9BXT - chains B and D of the 5 polymer chains in the assembly; structure by electron microscopy, 2.88 A resolution.

== Chain B ==
Molecule: Ribonucleoside-diphosphate reductase subunit alpha
Source organism: Bacillus subtilis
Notes: EC 1.17.4.1
UniProt: P50620 (RIR1_BACSU); residues 1-700 here = UniProt positions 1-700
Sequence (700 residues; each row starts with the number of its first residue):
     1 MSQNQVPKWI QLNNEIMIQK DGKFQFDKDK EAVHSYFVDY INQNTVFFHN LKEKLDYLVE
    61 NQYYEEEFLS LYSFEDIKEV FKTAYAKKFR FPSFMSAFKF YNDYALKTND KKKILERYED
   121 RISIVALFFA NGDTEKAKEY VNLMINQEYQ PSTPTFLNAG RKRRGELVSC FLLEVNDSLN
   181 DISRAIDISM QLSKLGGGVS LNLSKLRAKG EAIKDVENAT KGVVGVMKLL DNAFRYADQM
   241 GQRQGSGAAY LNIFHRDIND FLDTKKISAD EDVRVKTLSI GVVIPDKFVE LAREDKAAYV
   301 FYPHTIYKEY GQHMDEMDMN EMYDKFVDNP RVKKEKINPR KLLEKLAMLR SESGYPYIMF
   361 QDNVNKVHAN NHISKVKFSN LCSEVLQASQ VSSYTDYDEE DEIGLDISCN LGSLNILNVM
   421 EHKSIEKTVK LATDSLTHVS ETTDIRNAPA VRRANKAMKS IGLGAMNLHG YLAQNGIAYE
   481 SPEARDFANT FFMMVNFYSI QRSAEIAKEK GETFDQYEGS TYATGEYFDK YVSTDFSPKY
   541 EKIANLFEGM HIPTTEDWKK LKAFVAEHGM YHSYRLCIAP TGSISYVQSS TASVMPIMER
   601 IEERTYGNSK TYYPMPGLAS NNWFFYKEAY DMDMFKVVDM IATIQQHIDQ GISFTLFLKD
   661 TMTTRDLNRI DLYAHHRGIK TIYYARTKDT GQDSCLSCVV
Unresolved in the structure: 1-5, 689-700
Disulfides: Cys170-Cys409
Small-molecule neighbours:
  - ATP (adenosine-5'-triphosphate): Val33, His34, Phe37, Asn42, Lys88, Phe89, Arg90, Phe91, Arg117
  - GDP (guanosine-5'-diphosphate): Phe47, Phe48, His49, Asn50, Leu51, Lys54, Lys78, Phe81, Lys82, Tyr85, Asp120
  - dTTP (TTP), molecule 1: Asp177, Ser178, Leu179, Ile182, Leu206, Arg207, Ala212, Ile213, Lys214, Thr220, Lys221
  - dTTP (TTP), molecule 2: Lys194, Tyr236, Ala237, Asp238
UniProt features mapped onto this chain:
  - active site: Asn380 (Proton acceptor), Cys382 (Cysteine radical intermediate), Glu384 (Proton acceptor)
  - binding site (substrate): Thr153, Ser169, Cys170, Gly198, Asn380 to Glu384, Pro580 to Ile584
  - site: Cys170 (Important for hydrogen atom transfer), Asp177 (Allosteric effector binding), Arg207 (Allosteric effector binding), Cys409 (Important for hydrogen atom transfer), Tyr683 (Important for electron transfer), Tyr684 (Important for electron transfer), Cys695 (Interacts with thioredoxin/glutaredoxin), Cys698 (Interacts with thioredoxin/glutaredoxin)
  - mutagenesis: His255 (H255Y: In ts-A 73; temperature-sensitive lethal mutation)
Reported in the primary citation:
  - conformationally variable residues (side-chain flip): Phe624
  - catalytic residues: Cys382 (citing earlier work)

== Chain D ==
Molecule: Ribonucleoside-diphosphate reductase subunit beta
Source organism: Bacillus subtilis
Notes: EC 1.17.4.1
UniProt: P50621 (RIR2_BACSU); numbering as in UniProt (aligned over 1-329)
Sequence (350 residues; each row starts with the number of its first residue; numbers below 1 keep their minus sign (Met-20 is residue -20)):
   -20 MGSSHHHHHH SSGLVPRGSH MMTKIYDAAN WSKHEDDFTQ MFYNQNVKQF WLPEEIALNG
    40 DLLTWKYLGK NEQDTYMKVL AGLTLLDTEQ GNTGMPIVAE HVDGHQRKAV LNFMAMMENA
   100 VHAKSYSNIF MTLAPTETIN EVFEWVKQNK YLQKKAQMIV GLYKAIQKDD EISLFKAMVA
   160 SVYLESFLFY SGFYYPLYFY GQGKLMQSGE IINLILRDEA IHGVYVGLLA QEIYNKQTEE
   220 KKAELREFAI DLLNQLYENE LEYTEDLYDQ VGLSHDVKKF IRYNANKALM NLGFDPYFEE
   280 EDINPIVLNG LNTKTKSHDF FSMKGNGYKK ATVEPLKDDD FYFEDEKEQI
Unresolved in the structure: -20 to 310, 323-329
Construct notes: initiating methionine (-20); expression tag (-19 to 0)
UniProt features mapped onto this chain:
  - active site: Tyr105
  - binding site (Fe cation): Asp66, Glu97, His101, Glu164, Glu198, His201

== How chain B and chain D interact ==
Residue-residue contacts - 30 pairs, chain B then chain D:
  Ala292(B) - Phe320(D)
  Arg293(B) - Phe320(D)
  Arg293(B) - Tyr321(D)
  Glu294(B) - Tyr321(D)
  Arg340(B) - Leu315(D)
  Arg340(B) - Lys316(D)
  Arg340(B) - Asp317(D)
  Arg340(B) - Phe320(D)
  Leu343(B) - Phe320(D)  hydrophobic
  Glu344(B) - Pro314(D)
  Glu344(B) - Leu315(D)  hydrogen bond (side chain-backbone)
  Phe635(B) - Phe322(D)  hydrophobic
  Thr663(B) - Thr311(D)
  Thr663(B) - Glu313(D)  hydrogen bond
  Thr664(B) - Thr311(D)  hydrogen bond (backbone-backbone)
  Thr664(B) - Val312(D)
  Thr664(B) - Glu313(D)  hydrogen bond (side chain-backbone)
  Arg665(B) - Glu313(D)  salt bridge
  Arg665(B) - Pro314(D)
  Arg665(B) - Lys316(D)
  Arg665(B) - Asp319(D)  salt bridge
  Asn668(B) - Leu315(D)
  Arg669(B) - Asp318(D)
  Arg669(B) - Asp319(D)  salt bridge
  Arg669(B) - Phe322(D)
  Leu672(B) - Asp319(D)
  Leu672(B) - Phe320(D)  hydrophobic
  Leu672(B) - Phe322(D)
  Tyr673(B) - Phe322(D)
  His676(B) - Phe322(D)
Other interface residues (no listed pair), chain B (16 interface residues in all): Val289

== Overview ==
The interface between chain B and chain D involves 16 residues on one side and 12 on the other, with 4
hydrogen bonds and 3 salt bridges. Polar pairs include Arg665(B)-Glu313(D), Arg665(B)-Asp319(D) and
Arg669(B)-Asp319(D). Ligands of chain B: dTTP, ATP and GDP. The paper reports the catalytic residue Cys382(B);
conformational variability at Phe624(B).
Chain B is Ribonucleoside-diphosphate reductase subunit alpha and chain D is Ribonucleoside-diphosphate
reductase subunit beta, both from Bacillus subtilis; the structure, TrxA focus-classified model for
pre-reduction condition of Bacillus subtilis ribonucleotide reductase complex, was determined by electron
microscopy, deposited together with 9BW3, 9BWX, 9BX2, 9BX3, 9BX6, 9BX8 and 39 further entries.
